PDB entry 5S4L | X-ray diffraction, 2.30 A resolution | chains C and D of the 6 polymer chains in the assembly

== Chain C ==
Name: Tubulin alpha-1B chain
From: Bos taurus
UniProtKB: P81947 (TBA1B_BOVIN); numbering as in UniProt (aligned over 1-451)
Sequence (451 residues; each row starts with the number of its first residue):
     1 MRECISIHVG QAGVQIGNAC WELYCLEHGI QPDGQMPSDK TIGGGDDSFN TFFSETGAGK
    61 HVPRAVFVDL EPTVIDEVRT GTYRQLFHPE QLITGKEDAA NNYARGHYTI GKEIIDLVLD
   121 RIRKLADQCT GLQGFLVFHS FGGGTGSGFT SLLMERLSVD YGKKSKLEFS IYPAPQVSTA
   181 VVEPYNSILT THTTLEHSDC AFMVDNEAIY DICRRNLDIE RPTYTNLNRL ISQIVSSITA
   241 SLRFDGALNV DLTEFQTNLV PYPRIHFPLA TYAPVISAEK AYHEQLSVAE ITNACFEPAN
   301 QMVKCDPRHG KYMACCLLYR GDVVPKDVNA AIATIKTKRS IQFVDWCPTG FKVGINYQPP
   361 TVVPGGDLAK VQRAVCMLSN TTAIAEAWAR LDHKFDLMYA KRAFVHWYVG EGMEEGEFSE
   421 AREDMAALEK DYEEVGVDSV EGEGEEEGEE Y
Unresolved in the structure: 441-451
Metal / ion sites: Ca2+ site 1: Asp39, Thr41, Gly44, Glu55; Ca2+ site 2: Glu284 (shared with 1 residue of chain B)
Ligand contacts: GTP (guanosine-5'-triphosphate): Gly10, Gln11, Ala12, Gln15, Ile16, Asp69, Asp98, Ala99, Ala100, Asn101, Ser140, Gly142, Gly143, Gly144, Thr145, Gly146, Ile171, Pro173, Val177, Ser178, Thr179, Glu183, Asn206, Tyr224, Leu227, Asn228, Ile231

== Chain D ==
Name: Tubulin beta-2B chain
From: Bos taurus
UniProtKB: Q6B856 (TBB2B_BOVIN); the author numbering skips numbers that UniProt does not, so the offset changes along the chain: 1-42 = UniProt 1-42; 45-360 = UniProt 43-358; 369-455 = UniProt 359-445
Sequence (445 residues; each row starts with the number of its first residue; note: 10 numbers in that range are skipped by the numbering (no residue carries them; nothing is unmodelled there)):
     1 MREIVHIQAG QCGNQIGAKF WEVISDEHGI DPTGSYHGDS DL
    45 QLERINVYYN EATGNKYVPR AILVDLEPGT MDSVRSGPFG QIFRPDNFVF GQSGAGNNWA
   105 KGHYTEGAEL VDSVLDVVRK ESESCDCLQG FQLTHSLGGG TGSGMGTLLI SKIREEYPDR
   165 IMNTFSVMPS PKVSDTVVEP YNATLSVHQL VENTDETYCI DNEALYDICF RTLKLTTPTY
   225 GDLNHLVSAT MSGVTTCLRF PGQLNADLRK LAVNMVPFPR LHFFMPGFAP LTSRGSQQYR
   285 ALTVPELTQQ MFDSKNMMAA CDPRHGRYLT VAAIFRGRMS MKEVDEQMLN VQNKNSSYFV
   345 EWIPNNVKTA VCDIPP
   369 RGLKMSATFI GNSTAIQELF KRISEQFTAM FRRKAFLHWY TGEGMDEMEF TEAESNMNDL
   429 VSEYQQYQDA TADEQGEFEE EEGEDEA
Unresolved in the structure: 442-455
Metal / ion sites: Mg2+: Gln11 (together with GDP)
Ligand contacts:
  - GDP (guanosine-5'-diphosphate): Gly10, Gln11, Cys12, Gln15, Ile16, Ala99, Asn101, Ser140, Gly142, Gly143, Gly144, Thr145, Gly146, Val171, Pro173, Val177, Ser178, Glu183, Asn206, Leu209, Tyr224, Leu227, Asn228
  - WV1 (N-{4-[(1R)-1-aminoethyl]phenyl}cyclopropanecarboxamide): Asp211, Ile212, Arg215, Thr216, Ser298, Lys299
Swiss-Prot annotation at these positions:
  - motif: Met1 to Ile4 (MREI motif)
  - binding site (GTP): Gln11, Glu71, Ser140, Gly144, Thr145, Gly146, Asn206, Asn228
  - binding site (Mg(2+)): Glu71
  - modified residue: Ser40 (Phosphoserine), Thr57 (Phosphothreonine), Lys60 (N6-acetyllysine), Ser174 (Phosphoserine), Thr287 (Phosphothreonine), Thr292 (Phosphothreonine), Arg320 (Omega-N-methylarginine), Glu448 (5-glutamyl polyglutamate)
  - cross-link (Glycyl lysine isopeptide (Lys-Gly)): Lys60 (interchain with G-Cter in ubiquitin), Lys326 (interchain with G-Cter in ubiquitin)

== How chain C and chain D interact ==
Contacting residue pairs (55):
  Gln11(C) - Gln247(D)  hydrogen bond
  Lys96(C) - Arg2(D)
  Lys96(C) - Asp130(D)  salt bridge
  Lys96(C) - Cys131(D)
  Glu97(C) - Arg2(D)  salt bridge
  Glu97(C) - Cys131(D)
  Glu97(C) - Arg164(D)  salt bridge
  Glu97(C) - Arg253(D)  salt bridge
  Asp98(C) - Lys254(D)  salt bridge
  Ala100(C) - Arg253(D)
  Ala100(C) - Lys254(D)
  Ala100(C) - Val257(D)
  Asn101(C) - Lys254(D)
  Arg105(C) - Arg253(D)
  Pro175(C) - Asn349(D)
  Ser178(C) - Lys352(D)  hydrogen bond
  Thr179(C) - Gln247(D)
  Thr179(C) - Leu248(D)
  Thr179(C) - Asn258(D)  hydrogen bond (backbone-side chain)
  Ala180(C) - Asn258(D)
  Ala180(C) - Lys352(D)
  Val181(C) - Asn258(D)  hydrogen bond (backbone-side chain)
  Val181(C) - Ile347(D)  hydrophobic
  Val181(C) - Pro348(D)
  Val181(C) - Asn349(D)
  Glu220(C) - Lys326(D)
  Arg221(C) - Met325(D)  hydrogen bond
  Arg221(C) - Asp329(D)  salt bridge
  Tyr224(C) - Gln247(D)  hydrogen bond
  Lys394(C) - Asn349(D)  hydrogen bond
  Leu397(C) - Trp346(D)
  Leu397(C) - Pro348(D)  hydrophobic
  Leu397(C) - Ala440(D)  hydrophobic
  Met398(C) - Trp346(D)  hydrogen bond (backbone-backbone)
  Met398(C) - Pro348(D)
  Lys401(C) - Phe262(D)
  Lys401(C) - Trp346(D)
  Lys401(C) - Ala438(D)
  Lys401(C) - Thr439(D)  hydrogen bond (side chain-backbone)
  Arg402(C) - Phe262(D)
  Ala403(C) - Pro261(D)
  Ala403(C) - Phe262(D)  hydrophobic
  Phe404(C) - Val257(D)
  Phe404(C) - Asn258(D)
  Phe404(C) - Val260(D)
  Phe404(C) - Pro261(D)  hydrogen bond (backbone-backbone)
  Phe404(C) - Thr314(D)
  Phe404(C) - Ile347(D)  hydrophobic
  His406(C) - Val260(D)  hydrogen bond (side chain-backbone)
  His406(C) - Pro261(D)  hydrogen bond (side chain-backbone)
  His406(C) - Phe262(D)
  His406(C) - Pro263(D)
  Trp407(C) - Ala256(D)  hydrophobic
  Trp407(C) - Val257(D)
  Trp407(C) - Val260(D)  hydrogen bond (side chain-backbone)
Interface residues without a listed pair, chain C (27 interface residues in all): Val182, Tyr210, Glu411
Interface residues without a listed pair, chain D (30 interface residues in all): Asp251, Glu345, Asn350

== In short ==
Chain C and chain D form an interface of 27 and 30 residues respectively; the contacts include 13 hydrogen
bonds and 6 salt bridges. Polar contacts include Lys96(C)-Asp130(D), Glu97(C)-Arg2(D) and Glu97(C)-Arg164(D).
Ligands of chain C: GTP. Bound to chain D: GDP and compound WV1.
Here chain C is Tubulin alpha-1B chain and chain D is Tubulin beta-2B chain, both from Bos taurus. Entry 5S4L
(Tubulin-Z1891773393-complex) was determined by X-ray diffraction (same publication as 5S4M, 5S4N, 5S4O, 5S4P,
5S4Q, 5S4R and 52 further entries).
